2XCH - chain A; structure by X-ray diffraction, 2.00 A resolution.

# Chain A
Molecule: 3-phosphoinositide dependent protein kinase 1
From: Homo sapiens
Notes: EC 2.7.11.1; fragment: kinase catalytic domain, residues 1-309
Reference sequence: O15530 (PDPK1_HUMAN); residues 51-359 here correspond to UniProt positions 1-309 (UniProt number = residue number - 50)
Sequence (309 residues; each row starts with the number of its first residue):
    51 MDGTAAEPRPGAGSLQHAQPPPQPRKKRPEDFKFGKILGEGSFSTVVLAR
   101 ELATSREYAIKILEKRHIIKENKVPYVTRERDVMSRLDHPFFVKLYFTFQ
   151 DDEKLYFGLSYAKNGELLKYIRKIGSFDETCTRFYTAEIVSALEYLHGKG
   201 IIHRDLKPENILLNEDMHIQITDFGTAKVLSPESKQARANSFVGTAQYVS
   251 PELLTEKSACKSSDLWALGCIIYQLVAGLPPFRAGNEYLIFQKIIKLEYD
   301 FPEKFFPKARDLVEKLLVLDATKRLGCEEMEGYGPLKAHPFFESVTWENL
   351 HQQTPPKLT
Not modelled in the structure: 51-72, 232-239
Modified positions: S241 (phosphoserine; SEP)
Residues lining bound ligands: CKG (8-(cyclohexa-2,5-dien-1-ylideneamino)-1-(piperidin-4-ylmethyl)-4,5-dihydro-1H-pyrazolo[4,3-h]quinazoline-3-carboxamide): L88, G89, V96, A109, K111, V143, L159, S160, Y161, A162, K163, G165, E166, E209, L212, T222, D223

# In short
Ligands of chain A: compound CKG.
Chain A is 3-phosphoinositide dependent protein kinase 1 (Homo sapiens); the structure, Crystal structure of
PDK1 in complex with a pyrazoloquinazoline inhibitor, was determined by X-ray diffraction (same publication as
2XCK).
